PDB entry 4N78 | X-ray diffraction, 2.43 A resolution | chains D and F of the 6 polymer chains in the assembly

[Chain D]
Name: Wiskott-Aldrich syndrome protein family member 1
Source organism: Homo sapiens
Reference sequence: Q92558 (WASF1_HUMAN); numbering as in UniProt (aligned over 1-559)
Chain sequence (559 residues; each row starts with the number of its first residue):
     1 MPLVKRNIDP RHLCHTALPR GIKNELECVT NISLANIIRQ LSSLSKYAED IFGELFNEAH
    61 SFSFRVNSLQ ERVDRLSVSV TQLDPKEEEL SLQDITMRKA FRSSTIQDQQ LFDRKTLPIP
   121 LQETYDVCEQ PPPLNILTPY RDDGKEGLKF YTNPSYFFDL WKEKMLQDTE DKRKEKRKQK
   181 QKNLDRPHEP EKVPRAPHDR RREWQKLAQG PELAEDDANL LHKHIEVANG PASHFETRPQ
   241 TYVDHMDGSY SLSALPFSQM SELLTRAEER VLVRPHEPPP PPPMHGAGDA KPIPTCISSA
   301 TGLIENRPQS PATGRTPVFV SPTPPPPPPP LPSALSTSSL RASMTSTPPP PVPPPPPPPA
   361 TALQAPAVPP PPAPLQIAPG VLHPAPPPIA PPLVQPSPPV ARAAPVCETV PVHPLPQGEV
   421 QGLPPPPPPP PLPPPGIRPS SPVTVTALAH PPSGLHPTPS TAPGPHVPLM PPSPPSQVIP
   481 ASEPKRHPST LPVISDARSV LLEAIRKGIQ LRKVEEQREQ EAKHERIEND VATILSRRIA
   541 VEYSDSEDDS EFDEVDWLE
Disordered / not traced: 1-14, 178-494, 517-526, 544-559

[Chain F]
Name: Abl interactor 2
Source organism: Homo sapiens
Reference sequence: J3KNB2 (J3KNB2_HUMAN); residues 1-513 here = UniProt positions 1-513
Chain sequence (514 residues; numbered 0 to 513; the number before each row is that of its first residue; numbering starts at 0):
     0 AMAELQMLLE EEIPGGRRAL FDSYTNLERV ADYCENNYIQ SADKQRALEE TKAYTTQSLA
    60 SVAYLINTLA NNVLQMLDIQ ASQLRRMESS INHISQTVDI HKEKVARREI GILTTNKNTS
   120 RTHKIIAPAN LERPVRYIRK PIDYTILDDI GHGVKWLLRF KVSTQNMKMG GLPRTTPPTQ
   180 KPPSPPMSGK GTLGRHSPYR TLEPVRPPVV PNDYVPSPTR NMAPSQQSPV RTASVNQRNR
   240 TYSSSGSSGG SHPSSRSSSR ENSGSGSVGV PIAVPTPSPP SVFPAPAGSA GTPPLPATSA
   300 SAPAPLVPAT VPSSTAPDAA AGGAQTLADG FTSPTPPVVS STPPTGHPVQ FYSMNRPASR
   360 HTPPTIGGSL PYRRPPSITS QTSLQNQMNG GPFYSQNPVS DTPPPPPPVE EPVFDESPPP
   420 PPPPEDYEEE EAAVVEYSDP YAEEDPPWAP RSYLEKVVAI YDYTKDKEDE LSFQEGAIIY
   480 VIKKNDDGWY EGVMNGVTGL FPGNYVESIM HYSE
Disordered / not traced: 156-513
Sequence notes: expression tag (0)
From the paper describing this entry:
  - mutagenesis - R107A: unchanged binding to WIRS

[Interface between chain D and chain F]
Pairs across the interface (72; chain D residue first):
  Asn24(D) - Tyr37(F)
  Asn24(D) - Lys43(F)
  Asn24(D) - Gln44(F)  hydrogen bond
  Glu27(D) - Tyr37(F)
  Glu27(D) - Gln44(F)
  Glu27(D) - Leu47(F)
  Cys28(D) - Tyr37(F)  hydrogen bond (backbone-side chain)
  Thr30(D) - Leu47(F)
  Asn31(D) - Cys33(F)  hydrogen bond (side chain-backbone)
  Asn31(D) - Glu34(F)
  Asn31(D) - Tyr37(F)
  Asn31(D) - Ala46(F)
  Asn31(D) - Leu47(F)
  Asn31(D) - Thr50(F)  hydrogen bond
  Leu34(D) - Thr50(F)
  Leu34(D) - Lys51(F)
  Leu34(D) - Thr54(F)
  Ala35(D) - Ala30(F)
  Ala35(D) - Glu34(F)
  Ile38(D) - Leu26(F)
  Ile38(D) - Tyr53(F)
  Ile38(D) - Thr54(F)
  Ile38(D) - Ser57(F)
  Arg39(D) - Ala30(F)
  Arg39(D) - Asp31(F)  salt bridge
  Arg39(D) - Glu34(F)  salt bridge
  Leu41(D) - Leu26(F)
  Leu41(D) - Ser57(F)
  Leu41(D) - Leu58(F)
  Leu41(D) - Val61(F)
  Ser42(D) - Tyr23(F)  hydrogen bond (side chain-backbone)
  Ser42(D) - Leu26(F)
  Ser42(D) - Glu27(F)
  Ser45(D) - Leu19(F)
  Ser45(D) - Ser22(F)  hydrogen bond
  Ser45(D) - Tyr23(F)
  Ser45(D) - Val61(F)
  Lys46(D) - Tyr23(F)
  Ala48(D) - Leu19(F)  hydrophobic
  Ala48(D) - Ile65(F)  hydrophobic
  Glu49(D) - Arg16(F)  salt bridge
  Glu49(D) - Leu19(F)
  Glu49(D) - Phe20(F)
  Phe52(D) - Ile65(F)  hydrophobic
  Phe52(D) - Leu68(F)  hydrophobic
  Gly53(D) - Arg16(F)
  Phe56(D) - Leu8(F)
  Phe56(D) - Ile12(F)  hydrophobic
  Ala59(D) - Met75(F)  hydrophobic
  Ala59(D) - Gln79(F)  hydrogen bond (backbone-side chain)
  Ser63(D) - Leu8(F)
  Ser63(D) - Gln79(F)
  Val66(D) - Met86(F)
  Leu69(D) - Met86(F)  hydrophobic
  Gln70(D) - Met86(F)
  Val73(D) - Ile90(F)  hydrophobic
  Val73(D) - Ile93(F)
  Ser77(D) - Ile93(F)
  Val80(D) - Ile93(F)  hydrophobic
  Val80(D) - Thr96(F)
  Val80(D) - Val97(F)  hydrophobic
  Leu83(D) - His100(F)
  Asp84(D) - His100(F)
  Pro85(D) - His100(F)
  Pro85(D) - Lys103(F)
  Pro85(D) - Arg107(F)  hydrogen bond (backbone-side chain)
  Lys86(D) - Arg107(F)
  Glu88(D) - His100(F)  salt bridge
  Glu88(D) - Lys101(F)  salt bridge
  Glu88(D) - Val104(F)
  Leu90(D) - Val104(F)  hydrophobic
  Leu90(D) - Glu108(F)
Other interface residues (no listed pair), chain D (40 interface residues in all): Lys23, Ile32, Ile37, Leu44, His60, Phe62, Asn67, Leu76
Other interface residues (no listed pair), chain F (50 interface residues in all): Met1, Glu9, Pro13, Val29, Ala69, Val72, Leu76, Gln82, Leu83, Ser89

[Overview]
Chain D and chain F form an interface of 40 and 50 residues respectively, with 8 hydrogen bonds and 5 salt
bridges. Polar pairs include Arg39(D)-Asp31(F), Arg39(D)-Glu34(F) and Glu49(D)-Arg16(F). The paper reports
that R107A of chain F leaves binding to WIRS unchanged.
Chain D is Wiskott-Aldrich syndrome protein family member 1 and chain F is Abl interactor 2, both from Homo
sapiens; the structure, The WAVE Regulatory Complex Links Diverse Receptors to the Actin Cytoskeleton, was
determined by X-ray diffraction.
